PDB entry 6J0M | electron microscopy, 3.90 A resolution | chains A and B of the 3 polymer chains in the assembly

# Chain A (and B)
Name: Pvc8
Organism: Photorhabdus asymbiotica
Notes: chain B of this document is another copy of the same molecule, construct and numbering; everything in this record applies to it too
Sequence (538 residues; row label = number of the first residue in the row):
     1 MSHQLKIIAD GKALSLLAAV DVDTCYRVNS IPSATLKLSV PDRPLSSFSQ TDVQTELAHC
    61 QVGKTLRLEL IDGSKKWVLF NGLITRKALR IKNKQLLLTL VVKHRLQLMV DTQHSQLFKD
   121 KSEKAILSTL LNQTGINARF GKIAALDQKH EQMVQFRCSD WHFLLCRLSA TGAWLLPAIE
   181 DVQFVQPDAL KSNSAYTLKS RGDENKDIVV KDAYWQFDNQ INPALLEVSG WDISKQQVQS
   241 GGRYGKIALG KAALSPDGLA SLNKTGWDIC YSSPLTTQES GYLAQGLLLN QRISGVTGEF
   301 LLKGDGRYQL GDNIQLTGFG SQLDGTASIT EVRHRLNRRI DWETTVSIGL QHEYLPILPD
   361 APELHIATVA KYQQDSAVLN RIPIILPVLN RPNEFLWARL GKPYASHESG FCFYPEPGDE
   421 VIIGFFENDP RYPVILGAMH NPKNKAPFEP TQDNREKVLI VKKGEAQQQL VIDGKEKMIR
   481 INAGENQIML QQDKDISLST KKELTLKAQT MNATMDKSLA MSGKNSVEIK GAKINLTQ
Disordered / not traced: 1, 359, 538

# Chain A / chain B interface
Contacting residue pairs (225; chain A residue first):
  Asp212(A) with Ile91(B); Lys92(B)
  Ala213(A) with Arg90(B); Ile91(B), hydrogen bond (backbone-backbone)
  Tyr214(A) with Ala88(B); Leu89(B); Arg90(B)
  Trp215(A) with Ala88(B); Leu89(B), hydrogen bond (backbone-backbone)
  Gln216(A) with Arg86(B); Ala88(B)
  Phe217(A) with Val62(B), hydrophobic; Thr85(B); Arg86(B); Lys87(B), hydrogen bond (backbone-backbone)
  Asp218(A) with Thr85(B); Arg86(B)
  Asn219(A) with Val62(B); Thr85(B), hydrogen bond (backbone-backbone)
  Gln220(A) with Thr85(B); Arg86(B); Gln107(B), hydrogen bond (backbone-side chain); Asp111(B)
  Ile221(A) with Val110(B); Asp111(B)
  Asn222(A) with Asp111(B), hydrogen bond (backbone-side chain)
  Trp231(A) with Ile366(B); Thr368(B); Pro387(B), hydrophobic
  Ile233(A) with Asn441(B), hydrogen bond (backbone-side chain)
  Ser234(A) with Pro442(B)
  Gln236(A) with Glu420(B), hydrogen bond; Asn441(B), hydrogen bond
  Val238(A) with Pro387(B), hydrophobic
  Leu262(A) with Gln107(B); Leu108(B)
  Asn263(A) with Leu108(B), hydrogen bond (side chain-backbone); Asp111(B); Thr112(B)
  Trp267(A) with Asp111(B); Gln113(B)
  Asp268(A) with Gln113(B); Asn390(B)
  Ile269(A) with Gln113(B)
  Cys270(A) with Pro387(B); Val388(B)
  Ser272(A) with His365(B); Ile366(B), hydrogen bond (side chain-backbone); Val388(B)
  Gly318(A) with Ser49(B)
  Phe319(A) with Ser49(B)
  Gly320(A) with Ser49(B), hydrogen bond (backbone-side chain); Gln54(B)
  Ser321(A) with Gln54(B)
  Gln322(A) with Gln54(B), hydrogen bond (backbone-side chain); Gln61(B), hydrogen bond; Lys87(B)
  Leu323(A) with Phe48(B), hydrophobic
  Tyr372(A) with Pro450(B), hydrogen bond (side chain-backbone); Thr451(B); Gln452(B)
  Val378(A) with Pro442(B)
  Leu379(A) with Pro442(B); Glu449(B)
  Arg399(A) with Glu420(B), salt bridge; Met439(B); His440(B), hydrogen bond (side chain-backbone)
  Leu400(A) with Met439(B)
  Gly401(A) with Ala438(B)
  Lys402(A) with Gly437(B); Ala438(B), hydrogen bond (backbone-backbone); His440(B)
  Pro403(A) with Pro403(B), hydrophobic
  Tyr404(A) with Phe413(B), hydrophobic; Val461(B)
  Ala405(A) with Asp419(B); Ala438(B); Met439(B); His440(B)
  Ser406(A) with Glu416(B), hydrogen bond; Asp419(B); His440(B), hydrogen bond (backbone-side chain)
  His407(A) with Glu416(B), hydrogen bond (backbone-side chain); Asn444(B); Lys445(B), hydrogen bond (backbone-backbone)
  Glu408(A) with Lys445(B); Pro447(B); Lys462(B), salt bridge
  Ser409(A) with Ile460(B); Val461(B); Lys462(B)
  Gly410(A) with His440(B); Pro447(B); Ile460(B)
  Phe411(A) with Val458(B); Leu459(B), hydrophobic
  Cys412(A) with His440(B); Pro447(B); Lys457(B); Val458(B), hydrogen bond (backbone-backbone)
  Phe413(A) with Lys457(B); Val458(B)
  Tyr414(A) with Ala446(B); Phe448(B), hydrogen bond (side chain-backbone); Pro450(B), hydrophobic; Asn454(B), hydrogen bond (backbone-side chain)
  Phe425(A) with Leu364(B)
  Phe426(A) with Ile366(B), hydrophobic; Ile422(B), hydrophobic; Met439(B), hydrophobic
  Glu427(A) with Arg157(B), salt bridge; Glu363(B); Leu364(B), hydrogen bond (backbone-backbone)
  Asn428(A) with Glu363(B)
  Val434(A) with Leu364(B), hydrophobic; Met439(B), hydrophobic
  Leu436(A) with Leu436(B), hydrophobic
  Lys457(A) with Tyr404(B), hydrogen bond
  Val461(A) with Lys457(B); Ile472(B), hydrophobic
  Lys463(A) with Asp453(B)
  Glu465(A) with Lys477(B), salt bridge
  Ala466(A) with Lys477(B); Asp493(B)
  Gln468(A) with Ile472(B); Asp473(B); Gly474(B)
  Gln469(A) with Ile479(B)
  Ile481(A) with Gln491(B)
  Ala483(A) with Ile479(B), hydrophobic; Gln491(B); Gln492(B)
  Gly484(A) with Asp493(B)
  Glu485(A) with Asp493(B)
  Asn486(A) with Asp493(B), hydrogen bond (side chain-backbone)
  Gln487(A) with Gln491(B); Gln492(B); Asp493(B), hydrogen bond (side chain-backbone); Lys494(B), hydrogen bond (side chain-backbone); Asp495(B), hydrogen bond (side chain-backbone)
  Met489(A) with Met489(B), hydrophobic; Gln491(B)
  Leu498(A) with Ile496(B), hydrophobic
  Thr500(A) with Ile496(B)
  Lys502(A) with Lys494(B)
  Glu503(A) with Asp495(B); Ile496(B), hydrogen bond (backbone-backbone)
  Leu504(A) with Ile496(B), hydrophobic
  Thr505(A) with Ile496(B); Ser497(B); Leu498(B), hydrogen bond (backbone-backbone)
  Leu506(A) with Leu498(B); Leu504(B), hydrophobic
  Lys507(A) with Leu498(B), hydrogen bond (backbone-backbone); Ser499(B); Thr500(B), hydrogen bond (backbone-backbone)
  Ala508(A) with Thr500(B)
  Gln509(A) with Lys501(B); Lys502(B), hydrogen bond (backbone-backbone)
  Thr510(A) with Lys502(B), hydrogen bond (backbone-backbone); Glu503(B); Leu504(B), hydrogen bond (backbone-backbone)
  Met511(A) with Leu504(B), hydrophobic
  Asn512(A) with Glu503(B), hydrogen bond; Leu504(B), hydrogen bond (backbone-backbone); Thr505(B); Leu506(B), hydrogen bond (backbone-backbone)
  Ala513(A) with Leu506(B)
  Thr514(A) with Leu506(B), hydrogen bond (backbone-backbone); Lys507(B); Ala508(B), hydrogen bond (backbone-backbone)
  Met515(A) with Ala508(B); Gln509(B); Thr510(B); Met511(B), hydrophobic
  Asp516(A) with Ala508(B); Gln509(B)
  Lys517(A) with Gln509(B), hydrogen bond (backbone-backbone)
  Ser518(A) with Gln509(B), hydrogen bond (backbone-backbone); Thr510(B); Met511(B)
  Leu519(A) with Met511(B), hydrophobic
  Ala520(A) with Met511(B), hydrogen bond (backbone-backbone); Asn512(B); Ala513(B), hydrogen bond (backbone-backbone)
  Met521(A) with Met511(B), hydrophobic; Leu519(B), hydrophobic; Met521(B), hydrophobic
  Ser522(A) with Ala513(B), hydrogen bond (backbone-backbone); Thr514(B), hydrogen bond (backbone-backbone); Met515(B), hydrogen bond (backbone-backbone)
  Gly523(A) with Met515(B); Leu519(B)
  Lys524(A) with Met515(B), hydrogen bond (backbone-backbone); Asp516(B); Lys517(B); Ser518(B)
  Asn525(A) with Lys517(B)
  Ser526(A) with Ser518(B); Leu519(B), hydrogen bond (backbone-backbone)
  Val527(A) with Leu519(B)
  Glu528(A) with Leu519(B), hydrogen bond (backbone-backbone); Ala520(B); Met521(B), hydrogen bond (backbone-backbone)
  Ile529(A) with Met521(B); Val527(B), hydrophobic
  Lys530(A) with Met521(B), hydrogen bond (backbone-backbone); Ser522(B); Gly523(B), hydrogen bond (backbone-backbone); Val527(B)
  Gly531(A) with Gly523(B); Val527(B)
  Ala532(A) with Asn525(B)
  Lys533(A) with Ser526(B); Val527(B), hydrogen bond (backbone-backbone)
  Ile534(A) with Val527(B)
  Asn535(A) with Val527(B); Glu528(B); Ile529(B)
  Leu536(A) with Ile529(B)
  Thr537(A) with Glu528(B), hydrogen bond; Ile529(B), hydrogen bond (backbone-backbone); Lys530(B); Gly531(B), hydrogen bond (backbone-backbone); Ile534(B)
Interface residues without a listed pair, chain A (112 interface residues in all): Arg201, Lys235, Leu259, Glu299, Asn380, Leu470
Interface residues without a listed pair, chain B (119 interface residues in all): Ser46, Gly63, Leu83, His114, Pro362, Phe411, Tyr414, Pro415, Gly418, Lys443, Leu470, Met478, Leu536

# Overview
112 residues of chain A and 119 residues of chain B are in contact; the contacts include 59 hydrogen bonds and
4 salt bridges. Polar contacts include Arg399(A)-Glu420(B), Glu408(A)-Lys462(B) and Glu427(A)-Arg157(B).
Chain A and chain B are both Pvc8 (Photorhabdus asymbiotica); the structure, Cryo-EM Structure of an
Extracellular Contractile Injection System, PVC baseplate in extended state (reconstructed with C3 ..., was
determined by electron microscopy (same publication as 6J0B, 6J0C, 6J0F and 6J0N).
